Entry 6A8A (X-ray diffraction, 1.80 A resolution); this record covers chains A and B.

Chain A (and B):
Name: Ribokinase
Organism: Leishmania donovani BPK282A1
Notes: EC 2.7.1.15; chain B of this document is another copy of the same molecule, construct and numbering; everything in this record applies to it too
UniProtKB: E9BIX7 (E9BIX7_LEIDB); residues 1-329 here = UniProt positions 1-329
Sequence (349 residues; each row starts with the number of its first residue; numbers below 1 keep their minus sign (Met-19 is residue -19)):
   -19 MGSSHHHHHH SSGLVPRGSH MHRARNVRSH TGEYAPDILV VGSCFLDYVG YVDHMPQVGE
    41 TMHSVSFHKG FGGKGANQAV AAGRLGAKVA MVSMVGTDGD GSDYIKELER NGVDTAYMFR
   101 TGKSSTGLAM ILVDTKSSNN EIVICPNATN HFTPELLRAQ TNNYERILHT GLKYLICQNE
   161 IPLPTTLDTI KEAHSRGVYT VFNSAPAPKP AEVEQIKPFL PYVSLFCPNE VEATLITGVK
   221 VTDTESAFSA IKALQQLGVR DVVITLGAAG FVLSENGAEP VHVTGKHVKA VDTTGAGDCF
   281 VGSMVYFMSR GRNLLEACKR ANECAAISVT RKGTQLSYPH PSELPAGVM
Not modelled in the structure: -19 to 2
Construct notes: initiating methionine (-19); expression tag (-18 to 0)
Bound ions: Na+ site 1: Ala67, Gly92, Glu135; Na+ site 2: Asp272, Ser308, Arg311, Ser317
Small-molecule neighbours: ATP (adenosine-5'-triphosphate): Asn209, Thr245, Leu246, Gly247, Ala248, Gly250, Lys266, Val268, Ala270, Thr273, Thr274, Gly275, Ala276, Gly277, Phe280, Asn302, Ala305, Ala306, Val309

How chain A and chain B interact:
Contacting residue pairs - 69 pairs, chain A then chain B:
  Tyr28(A) with Tyr28(B), hydrogen bond; Asp80(B); Leu108(B), hydrophobic; Met110(B)
  Gly30(A) with Met110(B)
  Val32(A) with Val123(B), hydrophobic
  Pro36(A) with Glu121(B)
  Gln37(A) with Glu121(B)
  Val38(A) with Asn119(B); Glu121(B), hydrogen bond (backbone-side chain)
  Gly39(A) with Asn120(B), hydrogen bond (backbone-backbone)
  Glu40(A) with Asn120(B); Glu121(B); Ile122(B), hydrogen bond (backbone-backbone)
  Thr41(A) with Ile122(B); Ile124(B)
  Met42(A) with Ile122(B), hydrogen bond (backbone-backbone); Val123(B); Ile124(B), hydrogen bond (backbone-backbone)
  His43(A) with Ile124(B); Pro126(B)
  Ser44(A) with Val123(B); Ile124(B), hydrogen bond (backbone-backbone); Cys125(B), hydrogen bond
  Phe47(A) with Ser105(B); Leu108(B), hydrophobic; Cys125(B), hydrophobic; Asn127(B)
  Asp78(A) with Asp83(B)
  Gly79(A) with Gly79(B); Asp83(B), hydrogen bond (backbone-side chain)
  Asp80(A) with Tyr28(B), hydrogen bond; Lys49(B), salt bridge; Asp80(B)
  Asp83(A) with Asp78(B); Gly79(B), hydrogen bond (side chain-backbone)
  Ser105(A) with Phe47(B); Lys49(B)
  Leu108(A) with Tyr28(B), hydrophobic; Phe47(B), hydrophobic
  Met110(A) with Tyr28(B); Gly30(B); Met110(B), hydrophobic
  Ile111(A) with Met110(B)
  Leu112(A) with Met110(B), hydrophobic; Val123(B), hydrophobic
  Asn119(A) with Val38(B)
  Asn120(A) with Val38(B); Gly39(B), hydrogen bond (backbone-backbone); Glu40(B)
  Glu121(A) with Pro36(B); Gln37(B); Val38(B), hydrogen bond (side chain-backbone); Glu40(B)
  Ile122(A) with Glu40(B), hydrogen bond (backbone-backbone); Thr41(B); Met42(B), hydrogen bond (backbone-backbone)
  Val123(A) with Val32(B), hydrophobic; Met42(B); Ser44(B); Leu112(B), hydrophobic
  Ile124(A) with Thr41(B); Met42(B), hydrogen bond (backbone-backbone); His43(B); Ser44(B), hydrogen bond (backbone-backbone)
  Cys125(A) with Ser44(B); Phe47(B), hydrophobic
  Pro126(A) with His43(B)
  Asn127(A) with Phe47(B)
Also at the interface, not in a pair above, chain A (34 interface residues in all): Val29, Met35, Lys49
Also at the interface, not in a pair above, chain B (33 interface residues in all): Met35, Ile111

Overview:
Chain A and chain B form an interface of 34 and 33 residues respectively; the contacts include 17 hydrogen
bonds and 1 salt bridge. Polar contacts include Asp80(A)-Lys49(B), Tyr28(A)-Tyr28(B) and Val38(A)-Glu121(B).
Chain A binds ATP.
Chain A and chain B are both Ribokinase (Leishmania donovani BPK282A1); the structure, Ribokinase from
Leishmania donovani with ATP, was determined by X-ray diffraction together with 6A8B, 6A8C and 5ZWY from the
same study.
